7L69 - chains A and T of the 3 polymer chains in the assembly; structure by X-ray diffraction, 1.91 A resolution.

# Chain A
Name: DNA polymerase eta
Source organism: Homo sapiens
Notes: EC 2.7.7.7
Reference sequence: Q9Y253 (POLH_HUMAN); residue numbers follow UniProt; this construct covers 1-432
Sequence (432 residues; numbered 1 to 432; the number before each row is that of its first residue):
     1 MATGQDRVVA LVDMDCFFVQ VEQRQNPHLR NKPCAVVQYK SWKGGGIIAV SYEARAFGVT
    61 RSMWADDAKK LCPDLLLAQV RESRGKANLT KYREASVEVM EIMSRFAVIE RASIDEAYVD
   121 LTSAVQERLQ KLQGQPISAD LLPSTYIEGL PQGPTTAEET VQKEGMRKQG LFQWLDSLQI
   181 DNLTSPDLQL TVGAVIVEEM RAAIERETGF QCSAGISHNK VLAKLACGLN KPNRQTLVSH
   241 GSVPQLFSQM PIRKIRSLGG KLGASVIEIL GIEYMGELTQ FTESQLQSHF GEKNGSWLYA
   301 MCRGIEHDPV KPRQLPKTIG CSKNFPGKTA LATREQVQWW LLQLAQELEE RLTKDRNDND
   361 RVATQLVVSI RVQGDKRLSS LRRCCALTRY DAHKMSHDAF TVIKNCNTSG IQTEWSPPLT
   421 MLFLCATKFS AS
Disordered / not traced: 155-159
UniProt features mapped onto this chain:
  - binding site (Mg(2+)): Asp13, Met14, Asp115, Glu116
  - binding site (Mn(2+)): Asp13, Met14, Asp115, Glu116
  - binding site (a 2'-deoxyribonucleoside 5'-triphosphate): Arg61

# Chain T
Molecule: 12-nt DNA strand
Sequence (12 nucleotides; row label = number of the first residue in the row):
     1 CATXCTCACA CT
Disordered / not traced: 1
Modified residues: 7BG (2-amino-7-benzyl-9-(2-deoxy-2-fluoro-5-O-phosphono-beta-D-arabinofuranosyl)-6-oxo-6,9-dihydro-1H-purin-7-ium) at position 4

# Interface between chain A and chain T
Contacting residue pairs (43; chain A residue first):
  Gln38(A) - 7BG_4(T)  base contact
  Tyr39(A) - 7BG_4(T)  phosphate contact
  Tyr39(A) - DC5(T)  hydrogen bond to the phosphate
  Trp42(A) - DA2(T)  stacking on the base
  Gly46(A) - DT3(T)  base contact
  Ile47(A) - DT3(T)  hydrogen bond to the base
  Ile48(A) - DT3(T)  base contact
  Ile48(A) - 7BG_4(T)  base contact
  Ser62(A) - DT3(T)  sugar contact
  Trp64(A) - DA2(T)  phosphate contact
  Trp64(A) - DT3(T)  sugar contact
  Trp64(A) - 7BG_4(T)  phosphate contact
  Lys86(A) - DT6(T)  salt bridge to the phosphate
  Leu89(A) - 7BG_4(T)  base contact
  Leu89(A) - DC5(T)  phosphate contact
  Leu89(A) - DT6(T)  phosphate contact
  Arg93(A) - DT6(T)  salt bridge to the phosphate
  Arg93(A) - DC7(T)  salt bridge to the phosphate
  Lys293(A) - DA10(T)  hydrogen bond to the phosphate
  Lys293(A) - DC11(T)  salt bridge to the phosphate
  Lys311(A) - DC9(T)  phosphate contact
  Arg313(A) - DA8(T)  phosphate contact
  Arg313(A) - DC9(T)  salt bridge to the phosphate
  Pro316(A) - DA8(T)  phosphate contact
  Lys317(A) - DA8(T)  hydrogen bond to the phosphate
  Lys317(A) - DC9(T)  salt bridge to the phosphate
  Thr318(A) - DC7(T)  sugar contact
  Thr318(A) - DA8(T)  hydrogen bond to the phosphate
  Ile319(A) - DC7(T)  phosphate contact
  Gly320(A) - DT6(T)  sugar contact
  Gly320(A) - DC7(T)  hydrogen bond to the phosphate
  Cys321(A) - DT6(T)  phosphate contact
  Ser322(A) - DC5(T)  sugar contact
  Ser322(A) - DT6(T)  hydrogen bond to the phosphate
  Lys323(A) - DC5(T)  salt bridge to the phosphate
  Asn324(A) - 7BG_4(T)  base contact
  Asn324(A) - DC5(T)  hydrogen bond to the phosphate
  Pro326(A) - DA2(T)  sugar contact
  Gly327(A) - DA2(T)  base contact
  Lys328(A) - DA2(T)  base contact
  Thr329(A) - DA2(T)  base contact
  Arg351(A) - DT6(T)  salt bridge to the phosphate
  Arg351(A) - DC7(T)  salt bridge to the phosphate
Also at the interface, not in a pair above, chain A (33 interface residues in all): Phe18, Ala87, Arg111, Leu315, Glu347

# Summary
Chain A and chain T form an interface of 33 and 10 residues respectively; the contacts include 8 hydrogen
bonds, 9 salt bridges and 1 aromatic stacking contact. Among the polar pairs are Ile47(A)-DT3(T),
Tyr39(A)-DC5(T) and Lys293(A)-DA10(T).
Chain A is DNA polymerase eta (Homo sapiens) and chain T is a 12-nt DNA strand; the structure, Crystal
structure of human polymerase eta complexed with syn N7-benzylguanine, was determined by X-ray diffraction.
